Entry 7SK7 (electron microscopy, 3.30 A resolution); this record covers chains A and D of the 5 polymer chains in the assembly.

# Chain A
Name: Atypical chemokine receptor 3
Organism: Homo sapiens
UniProt: P25106 (ACKR3_HUMAN); numbering as in UniProt (aligned over 2-362)
Amino-acid sequence (393 residues; each row starts with the number of its first residue; numbers below 1 keep their minus sign (Gly-1 is residue -1)):
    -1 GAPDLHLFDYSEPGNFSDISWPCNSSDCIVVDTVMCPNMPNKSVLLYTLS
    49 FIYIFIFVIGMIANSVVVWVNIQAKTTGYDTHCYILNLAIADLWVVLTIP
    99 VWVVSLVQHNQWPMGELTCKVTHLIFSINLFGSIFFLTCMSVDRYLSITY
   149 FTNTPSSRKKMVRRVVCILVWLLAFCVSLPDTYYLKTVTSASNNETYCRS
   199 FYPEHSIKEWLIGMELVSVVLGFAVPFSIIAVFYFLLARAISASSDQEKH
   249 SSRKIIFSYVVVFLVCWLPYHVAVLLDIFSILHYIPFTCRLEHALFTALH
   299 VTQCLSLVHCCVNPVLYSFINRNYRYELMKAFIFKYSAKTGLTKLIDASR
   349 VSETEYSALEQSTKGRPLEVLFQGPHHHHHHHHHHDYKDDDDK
Unresolved in the structure: -1 to 25, 72-79, 149-155, 238-249, 320-391
Cystine bridges: Cys117-Cys196
Differences from the reference sequence: cloning artifact (-1 to 1); expression tag (363-391)
Small-molecule neighbours: CXCL12 (GJ9; (1R)-4-[7-(3-carboxypropoxy)-6-methylquinolin-8-yl]-1-{[2-(4-hydroxypiperidin-1-yl)-1,3-thiazol-4-yl]methyl}-1,4-diazepan-1-ium): Tyr51, Trp100, Ser103, Asn108, His121, Phe124, Ser125, Leu128, Phe129, Ile132, Ser216, Gly220, Trp265, Tyr268, His269, Gln301, Leu305
Swiss-Prot annotation at these positions:
  - region: Tyr324 to Lys362 (C-terminal cytoplasmic tail)
  - modified residue (Phosphoserine): Ser347, Ser350, Ser355
  - glycosylation (N-linked (GlcNAc...) asparagine): Asn13, Asn22, Asn39
  - natural variant: Val258 (V258M: In OCABSN)
  - mutagenesis: Ser145 (S145A: Does not result in CXCL12-inducible chemotaxis, calcium mobilization or ERK activation, and has no effect on CXCR7-mediated CXCL12 degradation; when associated with V-147), Thr147 (T147V: Does not result in CXCL12-inducible chemotaxis, calcium mobilization or ERK activation, and has no effect on CXCR7-mediated CXCL12 degradation; when associated with A-145)
What the authors report for this chain:
  - binding site for CXCL12: Ser103, Asn108, Phe124, His269, Gln301, Leu305
  - specificity-determining residues: Ser216, Leu305 (proposed by the authors, not directly observed)
  - contacts within the chain: Arg142-Tyr232 (hydrogen bond)
  - conformationally variable residues (helix shift): Met212 to Leu219
  - mutagenesis - W100A, F124A, D179A, R197A, E213A, D275A: decreased signaling with Stromal cell-derived factor 1 (citing earlier work)
  - mutagenesis - Y268A, Q301A: decreased signaling with Stromal cell-derived factor 1
  - mutagenesis - Y315A: decreased signaling (citing earlier work)
  - mutagenesis - Y268A, Q301A: increased signaling (constitutive activity)
  - mutagenesis - Y257L: decreased signaling in response to constitutive

# Chain D
Name: CID25 Fab heavy chain
Organism: Homo sapiens
Notes: antibody fragment or engineered binder
Amino-acid sequence (236 residues; row label = number of the first residue in the row):
     1 EISEVQLVESGGGLVQPGGSLRLSCAASGFNFSYSSIHWVRQAPGKGLEW
    51 VAYIYSSYGYTSYADSVKGRFTISADTSKNTAYLQMNSLRAEDTAVYYCA
   101 RVYPWWYYKYYHGALDYWGQGTLVTVSSASTKGPSVFPLAPSSKSTSGGT
   151 AALGCLVKDYFPEPVTVSWNSGALTSGVHTFPAVLQSSGLYSLSSVVTVP
   201 SSSLGTQTYICNVNHKPSNTKVDKKVEPKSCDKTHT
Unresolved in the structure: 1-3, 143-150, 202-207, 229-236
Cystine bridges: Cys25-Cys99, Cys155-Cys211

# Chain A / chain D interface
Pairs across the interface - 19 pairs, chain A then chain D:
  Thr31(A) - Tyr34(D)
  Val32(A) - Tyr34(D)  hydrogen bond (backbone-side chain)
  Met33(A) - Ser33(D)
  Met33(A) - Tyr34(D)  hydrophobic
  Met33(A) - Tyr58(D)
  Cys34(A) - Tyr58(D)  hydrogen bond (backbone-side chain)
  Asn36(A) - Tyr58(D)
  Ala189(A) - Tyr53(D)  hydrogen bond (backbone-side chain)
  Ala189(A) - Tyr111(D)  hydrophobic
  Ser190(A) - Tyr53(D)
  Ser190(A) - Tyr55(D)
  Ser190(A) - Tyr60(D)
  Ser190(A) - Tyr111(D)
  Asn191(A) - Tyr60(D)  hydrogen bond
  Phe199(A) - Tyr108(D)
  Tyr200(A) - Tyr108(D)  hydrogen bond (backbone-side chain)
  Glu202(A) - Tyr108(D)
  Glu202(A) - Lys109(D)  salt bridge
  Ile205(A) - Tyr108(D)  hydrophobic
Interface residues without a listed pair, chain A (17 interface residues in all): Pro35, Ser188, Asn192, Arg197, Ser198
Interface residues without a listed pair, chain D (10 interface residues in all): Ser62

# Overview
17 residues of chain A and 10 residues of chain D are in contact, with 5 hydrogen bonds and 1 salt bridge.
Polar pairs include Glu202(A)-Lys109(D), Val32(A)-Tyr34(D) and Cys34(A)-Tyr58(D). The paper reports a binding
site for CXCL12 at Ser103(A), Asn108(A) and Phe124(A) among others; W100A, F124A and D179A of chain A, among
others, reduce signaling with Stromal cell-derived factor 1; 10 substitutions were tested in all.
Here chain A is Atypical chemokine receptor 3 and chain D is CID25 Fab heavy chain, both from Homo sapiens.
Entry 7SK7 (Cryo-EM structure of human ACKR3 in complex with CXCL12, a small molecule partial agonist CCX662,
and ...) was determined by electron microscopy together with 7SK3, 7SK4, 7SK5, 7SK6, 7SK8 and 7SK9 from the
same study.
